4BTS - chains DA and DT of the 143 polymer chains in the assembly; structure by X-ray diffraction, 3.70 A resolution.

Chain DA:
Molecule: 18S ribosomal RNA
Organism: Tetrahymena thermophila
Sequence (1753 nucleotides; each row starts with the number of its first residue):
     1 AACCUGGUUGAUCCUGCCAGUUACAUAUGCUUGUCUUAAAUAUUAACCCA
    51 UGCAUGUGCCAGUUCAGUAUUGAACAGCGAAACUGCGAAUGGCUCAUUAA
   101 AACAGUUAUAGUUUAUUUGAUAAUUAAAGAUUACAUGGAUAACCGAGCUA
   151 AUUGUUGGGCUAAUACAUGCUUAAAAUUCCGUGUCCUGCGACCGGAACGU
   201 AUUUAUUAGAUAUUAGACCAAUCGCAGCAAUGUGAUUGAGAUGAAUCAAA
   251 GUAACUGAUCGGAUCGAGGUUUACCUCGAUAAAUCAUCUAAGUUUCUGCC
   301 CUAUCAGCUCUCGAUGGUAGUGUAUUGGACUACCAUGGCAGUCACGGGUA
   351 ACGGAGAAUUAGGGUUCGAUUCCGGAGAAGGAGCCUGAGAAACGGCUACU
   401 ACAACUACGGUUCGGCAGCAGGGAAGAAAAUUGGCCAAUCCUAAUUCAGG
   451 GAGCCAGUGACAAGAAAUAGCAAGCUGGGAAACUUACGUUUCUACGGCAU
   501 UGAAAUGAGAACAGUGUAAAUCUCUUAGCGAGGAACAAUUGGAGGGCAAG
   551 UCAUGGUGCCAGCAGCCGCGGUAAUUCCAGCUCCAAUAGCGUAUAUUAAA
   601 GUUGUUGCAGUUAAAAAGCUCGUAGUUGAACUUCUGUUCAGGUUCAUUUC
   651 GAUUCGUCGUGUGAAACUGGACAUACGUUUGCAAACUAAAAUCGGCCUUC
   701 ACUGGUUCGACUUAGGGAGUAAACAUUUUACUGUGAAAAAAUUAGAGUGU
   751 UCCAGGCAGGUUUUAGCCCGAAUACAUUAGCAUGGAAUAAUGGAAUAGGA
   801 CUAAGUCCAUUUUAUUGGUUCUUGGAUUUGGUAAUGAUUAAUAGGGACAG
   851 UUGGGGGCAUUAGUAUUUAAUAGUCAGAGGUGAAAUUCUUGGAUUUAUUA
   901 AGGACUAACUAAUGCGAAAGCAUUUGCCAAAGAUGUUUUCAUUAAUCAAG
   951 AACGAAAGUUAGGGGAUCAAAGACGAUCAGAUACCGUCGUAGUCUUAACU
  1001 AUAAACUAUACCGACUCGGGAUCGGCUGGAAUAAAUGUCCAGUCGGCACC
  1051 GUAUGAGAAAUCAAAGUCUUUGGGUUCUGGGGGAAGUAUGGUACGCAAGU
  1101 CUGAAACUUAAAGGAAUUGACGGAACAGCACACCAGAAGUGGAACCUGCG
  1151 GCUUAAUUUGACUCAACACGGGGAAACUCACGAGCGCAAGACAGAGAAGG
  1201 GAUUGACAGAUUGAGAGCUCUUUCUUGAUUCUUUGGGUGGUGGUGCAUGG
  1251 CCGUUCUUAGUUGGUGGAGUGAUUUGUCUGGUUAAUUCCGUUAACGAACG
  1301 AGACCUUAACCUGCUAACUAGUCUGCUUGUAAAUAACAGGUUGUACUUCU
  1351 UAGAGGGACUAUUGUGCAAUAAGCCAAUGGAAGUUUAAGGCAAUAACAGG
  1401 UCUGUGAUGCCCCUAGACGUGCUCGGCCGCACGCGCGUUACAAUGACUGG
  1451 CGCAAAAAGUAUUUCCUGUCCUGGGAAGGUACGGGUAAUCUUAUUAAUAC
  1501 CAGUCGUGUUAGGGAUAGUUCUUUGGAAUUGUGGAUCUUGAACGAGGAAU
  1551 UUCUAGUAAGUGCAAGUCAUCAGCUUGCGUUGAUUAUGUCCCUGCCGUUU
  1601 GUACACACCGCCCGUCGCUUGUAGUAACGAAUGGUCUGGUGAACCUUCUG
  1651 GACUGCGACAGCAAUGUUGCGGAAAAAUAAGUAAACCCUACCAUUUGGAA
  1701 CAACAAGAAGUCGUAACAAGGUAUCUGUAGGUGAACCUGCAGAUGGAUCA
  1751 UUA
Not modelled in the structure: 683-718
Ion coordination: Mg2+ site 1 near A81 (its only coordinating residue here); Mg2+ site 2 near C608 (its only coordinating residue here); Mg2+ site 3 near A613 (its only coordinating residue here); Mg2+ site 4: A629, A630; Mg2+ site 5 near G986 (its only coordinating residue here); Mg2+ site 6 near U1052 (its only coordinating residue here); Mg2+ site 7 near G1173 (its only coordinating residue here); Mg2+ site 8 near G1419 (its only coordinating residue here); Mg2+ site 9 near C1428 (its only coordinating residue here)

Chain DT:
Protein: 40S ribosomal protein RPS19E
Organism: Tetrahymena thermophila
UniProtKB: E6PBT7 (E6PBT7_TETTH); residue numbers follow UniProt; this construct covers 1-155
Sequence (155 residues; numbered 1 to 155; the number before each row is that of its first residue):
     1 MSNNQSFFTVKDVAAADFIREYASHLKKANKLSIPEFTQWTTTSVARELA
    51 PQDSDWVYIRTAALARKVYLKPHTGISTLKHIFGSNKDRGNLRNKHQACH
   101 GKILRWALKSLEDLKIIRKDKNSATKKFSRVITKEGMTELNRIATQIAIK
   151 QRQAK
Not modelled in the structure: 1

Chain DA / chain DT interface:
Residue-residue contacts (118):
  C1145(DA) with Asn91(DT), hydrogen bond to the sugar
  G1329(DA) with Lys134(DT), phosphate contact; Met137(DT), hydrogen bond to the sugar
  U1330(DA) with Phe7(DT), base contact; Lys134(DT), sugar contact; Met137(DT), sugar contact; Thr138(DT), phosphate contact; Asn141(DT), hydrogen bond to the sugar
  A1331(DA) with Phe7(DT), sugar contact; Thr138(DT), phosphate contact
  A1332(DA) with Gln5(DT), hydrogen bond to the base; Ser6(DT), hydrogen bond to the base
  A1333(DA) with Gln5(DT), hydrogen bond to the base
  A1335(DA) with Gln5(DT), hydrogen bond to the base; Phe7(DT), base contact
  A1336(DA) with Phe7(DT), base contact; Thr9(DT), hydrogen bond to the base; Asp12(DT), sugar contact
  C1337(DA) with Thr9(DT), sugar contact; Lys11(DT), sugar contact
  A1338(DA) with Lys11(DT), salt bridge to the phosphate
  U1438(DA) with Asn91(DT), hydrogen bond to the sugar; Leu92(DT), sugar contact; Arg93(DT), sugar contact
  U1439(DA) with Gly90(DT), sugar contact; Asn91(DT), sugar contact
  A1440(DA) with Asp88(DT), phosphate contact
  C1447(DA) with Glu48(DT), sugar contact; Leu49(DT), sugar contact
  U1448(DA) with Arg47(DT), salt bridge to the phosphate; Glu48(DT), hydrogen bond to the phosphate; Leu49(DT), hydrogen bond to the phosphate; Pro51(DT), phosphate contact; Gln52(DT), hydrogen bond to the sugar
  G1449(DA) with Thr43(DT), hydrogen bond to the phosphate; Arg47(DT), salt bridge to the phosphate; Pro51(DT), phosphate contact; Arg60(DT), phosphate contact
  G1450(DA) with Ile19(DT), phosphate contact; Arg60(DT), salt bridge to the phosphate; Ala63(DT), phosphate contact; Phe83(DT), phosphate contact
  C1451(DA) with Ala63(DT), phosphate contact; Lys67(DT), hydrogen bond to the phosphate; Phe83(DT), phosphate contact
  G1452(DA) with Lys11(DT), hydrogen bond to the base; Ala15(DT), phosphate contact; Arg66(DT), salt bridge to the phosphate; Lys67(DT), salt bridge to the phosphate; Lys71(DT), hydrogen bond to the sugar
  G1468(DA) with Thr78(DT), phosphate contact; Thr125(DT), hydrogen bond to the base; Lys126(DT), sugar contact
  U1469(DA) with Gly75(DT), hydrogen bond to the phosphate; Ser77(DT), hydrogen bond to the phosphate; Thr78(DT), hydrogen bond to the phosphate; Lys126(DT), sugar contact; Lys127(DT), hydrogen bond to the sugar; Phe128(DT), phosphate contact; Ser129(DT), sugar contact
  C1470(DA) with Gly75(DT), phosphate contact; Ile76(DT), hydrogen bond to the phosphate; Lys119(DT), hydrogen bond to the phosphate; Lys127(DT), sugar contact; Phe128(DT), sugar contact; Arg130(DT), salt bridge to the phosphate
  C1471(DA) with Ile76(DT), base contact; Arg105(DT), sugar contact; Lys109(DT), salt bridge to the phosphate; Lys119(DT), salt bridge to the phosphate; Arg130(DT), salt bridge to the phosphate
  U1472(DA) with Arg105(DT), salt bridge to the phosphate
  G1473(DA) with Gly101(DT), base contact; Lys102(DT), salt bridge to the phosphate; Arg105(DT), base contact
  G1474(DA) with Phe37(DT), sugar contact; Thr41(DT), hydrogen bond to the sugar; Lys102(DT), salt bridge to the phosphate
  G1475(DA) with Val45(DT), sugar contact; His100(DT), sugar contact; Gly101(DT), hydrogen bond to the phosphate; Lys102(DT), hydrogen bond to the phosphate
  A1476(DA) with Val45(DT), phosphate contact; Cys99(DT), phosphate contact
  C1482(DA) with Lys127(DT), hydrogen bond to the sugar
  G1483(DA) with Ala124(DT), hydrogen bond to the sugar; Lys127(DT), hydrogen bond to the phosphate
  U1495(DA) with Lys71(DT), salt bridge to the phosphate; His81(DT), stacking on the base; Ile82(DT), phosphate contact; His96(DT), base contact
  A1496(DA) with His96(DT), hydrogen bond to the phosphate
  A1497(DA) with Gly84(DT), phosphate contact; Ser85(DT), phosphate contact; Asn86(DT), hydrogen bond to the phosphate; His96(DT), salt bridge to the phosphate
  U1498(DA) with Asn86(DT), phosphate contact
  G1503(DA) with Gln52(DT), hydrogen bond to the base
  U1504(DA) with Gln52(DT), hydrogen bond to the sugar
  G1512(DA) with Glu48(DT), phosphate contact
  G1514(DA) with Asp88(DT), phosphate contact; Gly90(DT), sugar contact; Asn91(DT), sugar contact
  A1515(DA) with Gly90(DT), phosphate contact; Asn91(DT), phosphate contact
  G1534(DA) with Lys87(DT), hydrogen bond to the phosphate
  A1535(DA) with Val45(DT), phosphate contact; Lys87(DT), salt bridge to the phosphate
  U1536(DA) with Val45(DT), phosphate contact
  G1562(DA) with Asn86(DT), hydrogen bond to the phosphate; Asn94(DT), sugar contact
  C1563(DA) with Lys95(DT), phosphate contact; His96(DT), hydrogen bond to the phosphate
  G1573(DA) with Arg89(DT), salt bridge to the phosphate; Asn91(DT), base contact; Leu92(DT), base contact; Arg93(DT), salt bridge to the phosphate
  C1574(DA) with Arg93(DT), salt bridge to the phosphate
Interface residues without a listed pair, chain DA (51 interface residues in all): U1491, U1492, A1511, C1537, U1561
Interface residues without a listed pair, chain DT (69 interface residues in all): Asn4, Ala16, Thr42, Ala50, Asp53, Ile59, Leu70, Lys80, Ala98

In short:
Chain DA and chain DT form an interface of 51 and 69 residues respectively; the contacts include 36 hydrogen
bonds, 19 salt bridges and 1 aromatic stacking contact. Among the polar pairs are A1332(DA)-Gln5(DT),
A1332(DA)-Ser6(DT) and A1333(DA)-Gln5(DT).
Chain DA is 18S ribosomal RNA and chain DT is 40S ribosomal protein RPS19E, both from Tetrahymena thermophila;
the structure, The crystal structure of the eukaryotic 40S ribosomal subunit in complex with EIF1 and EIF1A,
was determined by X-ray diffraction.
